PDB entry 8E3I | electron microscopy, 2.53 A resolution | chains A and C of the 4 polymer chains in the assembly

Chain A:
Molecule: Cleavage and polyadenylation specificity factor subunit 1
From: Homo sapiens
UniProt: Q10570 (CPSF1_HUMAN); residue numbers follow UniProt; this construct covers 1-1443
Sequence (1443 residues; each row starts with the number of its first residue):
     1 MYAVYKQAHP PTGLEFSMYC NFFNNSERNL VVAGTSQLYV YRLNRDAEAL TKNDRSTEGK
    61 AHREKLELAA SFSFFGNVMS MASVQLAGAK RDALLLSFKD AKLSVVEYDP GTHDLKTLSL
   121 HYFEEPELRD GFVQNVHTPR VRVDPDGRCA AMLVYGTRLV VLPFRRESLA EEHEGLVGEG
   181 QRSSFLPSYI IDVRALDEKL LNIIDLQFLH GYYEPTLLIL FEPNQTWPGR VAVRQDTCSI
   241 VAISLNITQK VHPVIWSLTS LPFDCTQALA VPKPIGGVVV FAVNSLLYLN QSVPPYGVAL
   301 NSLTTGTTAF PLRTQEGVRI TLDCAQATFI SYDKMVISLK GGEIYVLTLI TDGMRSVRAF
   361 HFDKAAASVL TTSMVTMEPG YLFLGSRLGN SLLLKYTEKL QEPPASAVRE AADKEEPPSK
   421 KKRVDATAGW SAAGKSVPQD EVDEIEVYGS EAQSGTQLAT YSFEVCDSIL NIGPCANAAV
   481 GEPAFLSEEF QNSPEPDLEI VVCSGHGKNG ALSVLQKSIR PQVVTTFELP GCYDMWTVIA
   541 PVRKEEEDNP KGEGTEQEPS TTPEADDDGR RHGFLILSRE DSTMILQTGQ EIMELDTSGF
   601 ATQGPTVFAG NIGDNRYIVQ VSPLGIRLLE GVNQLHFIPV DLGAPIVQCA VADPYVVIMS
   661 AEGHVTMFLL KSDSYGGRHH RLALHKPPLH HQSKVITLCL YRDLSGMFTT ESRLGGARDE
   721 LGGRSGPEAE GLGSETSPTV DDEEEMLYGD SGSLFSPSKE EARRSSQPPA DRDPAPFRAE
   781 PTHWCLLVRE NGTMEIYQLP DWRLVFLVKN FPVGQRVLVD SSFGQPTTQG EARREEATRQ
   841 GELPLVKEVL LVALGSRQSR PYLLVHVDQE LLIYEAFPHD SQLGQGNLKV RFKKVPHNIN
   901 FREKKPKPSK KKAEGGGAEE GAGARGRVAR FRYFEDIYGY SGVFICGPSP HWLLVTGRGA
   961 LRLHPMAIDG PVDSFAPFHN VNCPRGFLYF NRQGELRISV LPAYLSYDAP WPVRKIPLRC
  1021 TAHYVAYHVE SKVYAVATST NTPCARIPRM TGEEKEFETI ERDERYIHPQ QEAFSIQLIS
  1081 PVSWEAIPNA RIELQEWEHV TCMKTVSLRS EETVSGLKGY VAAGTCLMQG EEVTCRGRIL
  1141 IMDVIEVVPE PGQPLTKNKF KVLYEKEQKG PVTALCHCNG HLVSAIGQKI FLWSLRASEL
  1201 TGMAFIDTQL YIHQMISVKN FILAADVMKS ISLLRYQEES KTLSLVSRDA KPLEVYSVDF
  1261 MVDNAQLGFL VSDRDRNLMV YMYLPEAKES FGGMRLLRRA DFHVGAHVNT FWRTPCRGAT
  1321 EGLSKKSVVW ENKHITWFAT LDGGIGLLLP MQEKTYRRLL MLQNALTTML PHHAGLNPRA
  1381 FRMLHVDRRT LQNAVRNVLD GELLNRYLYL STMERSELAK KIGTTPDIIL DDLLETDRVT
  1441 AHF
Unresolved in the structure: 46-62, 166-182, 401-458, 542-569, 641-643, 674-679, 711-780, 822-843, 881-885, 903-925, 1318-1328, 1388-1392

Chain C:
Molecule: Cleavage and polyadenylation specificity factor subunit 4
From: Homo sapiens
UniProt: O95639 (CPSF4_HUMAN), isoform O95639-2; numbering as in UniProt (aligned over 1-244)
Sequence (245 residues; numbered 0 to 244; the number before each row is that of its first residue; numbering starts at 0):
     0 GMQEIIASVD HIKFDLEIAV EQQLGAQPLP FPGMDKSGAA VCEFFLKAAC GKGGMCPFRH
    60 ISGEKTVVCK HWLRGLCKKG DQCEFLHEYD MTKMPECYFY SKFGECSNKE CPFLHIDPES
   120 KIKDCPWYDR GFCKHGPLCR HRHTRRVICV NYLVGFCPEG PSCKFMHPRF ELPMGTTEQP
   180 PLPQQTQPPA KQRTPQVIGV MQSQNSSAGN RGPRPLEQVT CYKCGEKGHY ANRCTKGHLA
   240 FLSGQ
Unresolved in the structure: 117-244
Construct notes: expression tag (0)
Bound ions: Zn2+ site 1: Cys41, Cys49, Cys55, His59; Zn2+ site 2: Cys68, Cys76, Cys82, His86; Zn2+ site 3: Cys96, Cys105, Cys110, His114
Reported in the primary citation:
  - binding site for the 11-nt RNA strand: Val67, Lys69, His70, Leu75, Lys77, Phe84, Asn107
  - conformationally variable residues (loop rearrangement): Val67 to Arg73

How chain A and chain C interact:
Residue-residue contacts - 72 pairs, chain A then chain C:
  Val480(A) with Gly0(C); Met1(C); Gln2(C)
  Gly481(A) with Gly0(C)
  Glu482(A) with Gly0(C)
  Leu498(A) with Ile5(C), hydrophobic
  Val1029(A) with Met1(C), hydrophobic; Ile4(C), hydrophobic
  Thr1105(A) with Met1(C)
  Ser1107(A) with Met1(C)
  Lys1169(A) with Glu109(C); Pro111(C)
  Lys1189(A) with Leu72(C), hydrogen bond (side chain-backbone)
  Phe1191(A) with Tyr88(C)
  Gly1202(A) with Tyr88(C)
  Met1203(A) with Tyr88(C)
  Ala1204(A) with Tyr88(C), hydrophobic
  Phe1205(A) with Trp71(C), hydrophobic; Leu72(C), hydrophobic; Tyr88(C), hydrophobic
  Asp1207(A) with Gly74(C)
  Val1218(A) with Val8(C), hydrophobic; Phe13(C), hydrophobic
  Lys1219(A) with Val8(C), hydrogen bond (side chain-backbone); Ile11(C), hydrogen bond (side chain-backbone); Glu16(C), salt bridge
  Phe1221(A) with Val19(C), hydrophobic
  Arg1235(A) with Val19(C); Glu42(C), salt bridge
  Gln1237(A) with Ala39(C); Val40(C), hydrogen bond (side chain-backbone); Glu42(C), hydrogen bond
  Glu1239(A) with Glu42(C)
  Ser1240(A) with Val40(C); Ile60(C)
  Lys1241(A) with Glu87(C), salt bridge
  Thr1242(A) with Ala38(C); Val40(C)
  Ser1244(A) with Gly37(C); Ala38(C); Ala39(C)
  Leu1245(A) with Gly37(C)
  Val1246(A) with Val19(C), hydrophobic
  Val1262(A) with Ile11(C), hydrophobic; Phe13(C), hydrophobic
  Asn1264(A) with Ile11(C)
  Ala1265(A) with Lys12(C); Phe13(C); Asp14(C), hydrogen bond (backbone-backbone)
  Leu1267(A) with Phe13(C), hydrophobic; Leu15(C), hydrophobic
  Phe1269(A) with Leu15(C), hydrophobic
  Tyr1283(A) with Leu15(C), hydrophobic
  Pro1285(A) with Ala18(C), hydrophobic; Leu23(C)
  Glu1286(A) with Leu23(C)
  Phe1291(A) with Gln26(C), hydrogen bond (backbone-side chain)
  Gly1292(A) with Gly24(C); Gln26(C)
  Trp1312(A) with Gln2(C)
  Arg1313(A) with Gln2(C), hydrogen bond (backbone-side chain); Ile5(C); Ala6(C)
  Thr1314(A) with Ile5(C)
  Pro1315(A) with Ile5(C); Ala6(C)
  Asn1332(A) with His10(C), hydrogen bond; Ile11(C)
  His1334(A) with Ala6(C); Ser7(C); Val8(C); Ile11(C)
Interface residues without a listed pair, chain A (53 interface residues in all): Tyr1027, Val1106, His1177, Trp1193, Ile1206, Ser1217, Asn1220, Leu1233, Asp1263, Gln1266
Interface residues without a listed pair, chain C (36 interface residues in all): Glu3, Asp9, Arg58

In short:
The interface between chain A and chain C involves 53 residues on one side and 36 on the other, with 9
hydrogen bonds and 3 salt bridges. Among the polar pairs are Lys1219(A)-Glu16(C), Arg1235(A)-Glu42(C) and
Lys1241(A)-Glu87(C). The paper reports a binding site for the 11-nt RNA strand at Val67(C), Lys69(C) and
His70(C) among others; conformational variability at Val67(C).
Here chain A is Cleavage and polyadenylation specificity factor subunit 1 and chain C is Cleavage and
polyadenylation specificity factor subunit 4, both from Homo sapiens. Entry 8E3I (CRYO-EM STRUCTURE OF the
human MPSF IN COMPLEX WITH THE AUUAAA poly(A) signal) was determined by electron microscopy (same publication
as 8E3Q).
